6RLY - chain A; structure by X-ray diffraction, 2.20 A resolution.

== Chain A ==
Molecule: Macrophage metalloelastase
From: Homo sapiens
Notes: EC 3.4.24.65
UniProtKB: P39900 (MMP12_HUMAN); numbering as in UniProt (aligned over 106-263)
Chain sequence (159 residues; row label = number of the first residue in the row):
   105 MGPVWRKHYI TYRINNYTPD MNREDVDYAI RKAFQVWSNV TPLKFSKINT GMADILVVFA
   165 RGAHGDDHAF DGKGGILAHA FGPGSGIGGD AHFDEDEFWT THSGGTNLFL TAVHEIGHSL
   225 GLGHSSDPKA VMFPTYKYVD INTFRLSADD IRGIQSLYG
Construct notes: initiating methionine (105); engineered mutation Asp171 (Phe in P39900)
UniProt features mapped onto this chain:
  - active site: Glu219
  - binding site (Ca(2+)): Asp124, Asp158, Asp175, Gly176, Gly178, Ile180, Gly190, Gly192, Asp194, Asp198, Glu199, Glu201
  - binding site (Zn(2+)): His168, Asp170, His183, His196, His218, His222, His228
Ion coordination: Ca2+ site 1: Asp124, Glu199, Glu201; Ca2+ site 2: Asp158, Gly190, Gly192, Asp194; Zn2+ site 1: His168, Asp170, His183, His196; Ca2+ site 3: Asp175, Gly176, Gly178, Ile180, Asp198, Glu201; Zn2+ site 2: His218, His222, His228 (together with acetohydroxamic acid)
Residues lining bound ligands:
  - acetohydroxamic acid: Ile180, Ala182, His183, His218, Glu219, His222, His228, Pro238
  - K8T (2-(3-oxidanyl-2-oxidanylidene-pyridin-1-yl)-N-[2-(4-phenylphenyl)ethyl]ethanamide): Gly179, Ile180, Leu181, Ala182, Leu214, Thr215, His218, Glu219, Ala234, Val235, Phe237, Pro238, Thr239, Tyr240, Lys241, Val243

== In short ==
Bound to chain A: acetohydroxamic acid and compound K8T. Asp124, Glu199 and Glu201 coordinate Ca2+ site 1.
Asp158, Gly190, Gly192 and Asp194 form the Ca2+ site 2. Curated annotation (UniProt) lists active-site residue
Glu219, 12 Ca2+-binding residues and 7 Zn2+-binding residues.
Chain A is Macrophage metalloelastase (Homo sapiens); the structure, Human MMP12 (catalytic domain) in complex
with AP316, was determined by X-ray diffraction together with 6RD0 from the same study.
